PDB entry 2VK5 | X-ray diffraction, 0.97 A resolution | chain A

# Chain A
Molecule: Exo-alpha-sialidase
Organism: Clostridium perfringens
Notes: EC 3.2.1.18; fragment: catalytic domain, residues 243-694
UniProtKB: Q59310 (Q59310_CLOPE); residues 1243-1694 here correspond to UniProt positions 243-694 (UniProt number = residue number - 1000)
Sequence (452 residues; numbered 1243 to 1694; the number before each row is that of its first residue):
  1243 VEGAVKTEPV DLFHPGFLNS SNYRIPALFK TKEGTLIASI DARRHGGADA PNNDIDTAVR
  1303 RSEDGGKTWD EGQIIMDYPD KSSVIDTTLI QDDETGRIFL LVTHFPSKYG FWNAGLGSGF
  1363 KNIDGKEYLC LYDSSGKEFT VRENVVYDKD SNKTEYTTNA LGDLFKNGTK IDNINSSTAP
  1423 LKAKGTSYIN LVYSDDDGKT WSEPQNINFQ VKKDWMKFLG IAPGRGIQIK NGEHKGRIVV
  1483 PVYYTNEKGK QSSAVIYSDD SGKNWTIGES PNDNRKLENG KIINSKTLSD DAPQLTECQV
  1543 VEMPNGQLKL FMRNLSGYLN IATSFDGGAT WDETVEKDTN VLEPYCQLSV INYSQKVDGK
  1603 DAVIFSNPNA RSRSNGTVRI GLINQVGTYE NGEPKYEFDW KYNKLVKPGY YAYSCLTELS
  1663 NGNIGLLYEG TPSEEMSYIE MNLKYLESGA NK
Unresolved in the structure: 1692-1694
Sequence notes: conflict Ser-1393 (Gly393 in Q59310)
Bound ions: Ca2+ site 1: Asp-1296, Asp-1298, Asp-1319, Tyr-1320; Ca2+ site 2: Asp-1515, Trp-1573

# In short
Asp-1515 and Trp-1573 form the Ca2+ site 2. Asp-1296, Asp-1298, Asp-1319 and Tyr-1320 form the Ca2+ site 1.
Chain A is Exo-alpha-sialidase (Clostridium perfringens); the structure, The structure of clostridium
perfringens nani sialidase and its catalytic intermediates, was determined by X-ray diffraction, deposited
together with 2VK6, 2VK7 and 2BF6.
